PDB entry 4PMF | X-ray diffraction, 1.35 A resolution | chains A and B

== Chain A (and B) ==
Protein: Transthyretin
Organism: Homo sapiens
Notes: chain B of this document is another copy of the same molecule, construct and numbering; everything in this record applies to it too
UniProtKB: P02766 (TTHY_HUMAN); residues 9-125 here correspond to UniProt positions 29-145 (UniProt number = residue number + 20)
Sequence (117 residues; each row starts with the number of its first residue):
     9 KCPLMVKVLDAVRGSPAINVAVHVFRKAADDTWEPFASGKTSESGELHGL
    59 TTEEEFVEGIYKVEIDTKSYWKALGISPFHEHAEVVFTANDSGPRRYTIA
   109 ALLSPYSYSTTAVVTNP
Ion coordination: Na+: Phe44, Asp99
Small-molecule neighbours: Curcumin, enol form (CUR; (1Z,4Z,6E)-5-hydroxy-1,7-bis(4-hydroxy-3-methoxyphenyl)hepta-1,4,6-trien-3-one): Lys15, Leu17, Pro24, Ser52, Glu54, Thr106, Ala108, Ala109, Leu110, Ser117, Thr118, Thr119, Val121, Thr123
Curated features (UniProtKB/Swiss-Prot):
  - binding site (L-thyroxine): Lys15, Glu54, Ser117
  - modified residue: Cys10 (Sulfocysteine), Glu42 (4-carboxyglutamate), Ser52 (Phosphoserine)
  - glycosylation: Asn98 (N-linked (GlcNAc...) asparagine)

== Chain A / chain B interface ==
Pairs across the interface - 46 pairs, chain A then chain B:
  Glu72(A) - Glu92(B)
  Phe87(A) - Val93(B)  hydrophobic
  Phe87(A) - Phe95(B)
  Phe87(A) - Tyr105(B)  hydrophobic
  Phe87(A) - Ile107(B)  hydrophobic
  Phe87(A) - Ala120(B)  hydrophobic
  Phe87(A) - Val122(B)  hydrophobic
  His88(A) - Val93(B)
  His88(A) - Val94(B)
  His88(A) - Thr118(B)
  Glu89(A) - Val94(B)  hydrogen bond (backbone-backbone)
  Glu89(A) - Thr96(B)  hydrogen bond
  His90(A) - Glu92(B)  salt bridge
  His90(A) - Val94(B)
  Glu92(A) - Ala91(B)
  Glu92(A) - Glu92(B)  hydrogen bond (side chain-backbone)
  Glu92(A) - Tyr116(B)  hydrogen bond
  Val93(A) - Phe87(B)  hydrophobic
  Val93(A) - His88(B)
  Val94(A) - His88(B)
  Val94(A) - Glu89(B)  hydrogen bond (backbone-backbone)
  Val94(A) - His90(B)
  Phe95(A) - Phe87(B)  hydrophobic
  Phe95(A) - Glu89(B)
  Thr96(A) - Glu89(B)  hydrogen bond
  Tyr105(A) - Phe87(B)  hydrophobic
  Ile107(A) - Phe87(B)  hydrophobic
  Tyr114(A) - Thr119(B)
  Tyr114(A) - Ala120(B)  hydrogen bond (backbone-backbone)
  Tyr114(A) - Val122(B)  hydrophobic
  Ser115(A) - Thr118(B)  hydrogen bond (side chain-backbone)
  Ser115(A) - Thr119(B)  hydrogen bond
  Tyr116(A) - Glu92(B)  hydrogen bond (side chain-backbone)
  Tyr116(A) - Tyr116(B)  hydrogen bond
  Tyr116(A) - Ser117(B)
  Tyr116(A) - Thr118(B)  hydrogen bond (backbone-backbone)
  Ser117(A) - Tyr116(B)
  Ser117(A) - Ser117(B)
  Thr118(A) - His88(B)
  Thr118(A) - Ser115(B)  hydrogen bond (backbone-side chain)
  Thr118(A) - Tyr116(B)  hydrogen bond (backbone-backbone)
  Thr119(A) - Tyr114(B)  hydrogen bond (side chain-backbone)
  Thr119(A) - Ser115(B)  hydrogen bond
  Ala120(A) - Phe87(B)  hydrophobic
  Ala120(A) - Tyr114(B)  hydrogen bond (backbone-backbone)
  Val122(A) - Tyr114(B)  hydrophobic
Other interface residues (no listed pair), chain A (23 interface residues in all): Ile68, Lys70, Lys76
Other interface residues (no listed pair), chain B (22 interface residues in all): Ile68, Lys76

== Overview ==
23 residues of chain A and 22 residues of chain B are in contact, with 17 hydrogen bonds and 1 salt bridge.
Polar pairs include His90(A)-Glu92(B), Glu89(A)-Thr96(B) and Glu92(A)-Glu92(B). Ligands of chain A: Curcumin,
enol form. From UniProt: 3 L-thyroxine-binding residues on chain A.
Both chains are Transthyretin (Homo sapiens). Entry 4PMF (Human transthyretin (TTR) complexed with curcumin)
was determined by X-ray diffraction (same publication as 4PM1 and 4PME).
